PDB entry 4RIB | X-ray diffraction, 3.25 A resolution | chains A and X of the 4 polymer chains in the assembly

[Chain A]
Protein: Fanconi-associated nuclease 1
Source organism: Homo sapiens
Notes: EC 3.1.21.-, 3.1.4.1
Reference sequence: Q9Y2M0 (FAN1_HUMAN); residue numbers follow UniProt; this construct covers 364-509, 519-1017
Chain sequence (651 residues; numbered 358 to 1017; 9 numbers in that range are skipped by the numbering (no residue carries them; nothing is unmodelled there); the number before each row is that of its first residue):
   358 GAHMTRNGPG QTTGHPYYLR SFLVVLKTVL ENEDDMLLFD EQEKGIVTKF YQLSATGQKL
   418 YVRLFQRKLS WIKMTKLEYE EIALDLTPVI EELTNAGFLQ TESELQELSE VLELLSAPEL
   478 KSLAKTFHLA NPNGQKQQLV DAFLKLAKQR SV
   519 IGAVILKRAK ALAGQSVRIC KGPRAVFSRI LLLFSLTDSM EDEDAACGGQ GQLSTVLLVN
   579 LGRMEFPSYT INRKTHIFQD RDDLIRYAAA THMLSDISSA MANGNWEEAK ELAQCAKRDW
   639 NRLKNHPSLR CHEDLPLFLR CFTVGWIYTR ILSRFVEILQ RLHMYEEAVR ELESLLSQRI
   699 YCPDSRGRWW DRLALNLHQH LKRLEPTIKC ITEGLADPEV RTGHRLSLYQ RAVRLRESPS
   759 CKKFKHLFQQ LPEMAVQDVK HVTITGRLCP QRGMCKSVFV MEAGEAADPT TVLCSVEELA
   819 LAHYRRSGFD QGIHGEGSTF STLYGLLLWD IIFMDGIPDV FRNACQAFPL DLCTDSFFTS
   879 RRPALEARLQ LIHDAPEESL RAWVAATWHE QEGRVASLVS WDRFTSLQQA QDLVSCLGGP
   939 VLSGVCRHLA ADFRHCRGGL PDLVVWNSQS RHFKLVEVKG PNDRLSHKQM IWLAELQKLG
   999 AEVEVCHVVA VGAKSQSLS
Not modelled in the structure: 358-369, 788-793, 800-809, 1010-1017
Construct notes: expression tag (358-363); engineered mutation Ala487 (Val in Q9Y2M0)
Ion coordination: Ca2+: Asp960, Glu975, Val976 (shared with 1 residue of chain U)
Swiss-Prot annotation at these positions:
  - binding site (Mn(2+)): Glu834, Asp960, Glu975, Val976
  - natural variant: Cys871 (C871R: In KMIN), Gln929 (Q929P: In KMIN), Gly937 (G937D: In KMIN), Asp960 (D960N: In KMIN)
  - mutagenesis: Leu477 (L477P: Still localized to sites of DNA damage but the strength of the signal is diminished), Arg706 (R706A: Strongly reduced affinity for sites that have a 5'-terminal phosphate anchor at a flap of 1 nucleotide; when associated with A-952), Gln864 (Q864A: Loss of nuclease activity; when associated with A-960; A-975 and A-977), Arg952 (R952A: Strongly reduced affinity for sites that have a 5'-terminal phosphate anchor at a flap of 1 nucleotide; when associated with A-706), Asp960 (D960A: Loss of nuclease activity. Loss of nuclease activity; when associated with A-864; A-975 and A-977), Glu975 (E975A: Loss of nuclease activity; when associated with A-864; A-960 and A-977), Lys977 (K977A: Loss of nuclease activity; when associated with A-864; A-960 and A-975), Asp981 to Arg982 (Loss of nuclease activity)
Reported in the primary citation:
  - mutagenesis - R706A/R952A (210 nM Kd): decreased binding to 5'pT1/3'T8

[Chain X]
Molecule: 20-nt DNA strand
Sequence (20 nucleotides; each row starts with the number of its first residue; numbering starts at 0):
     0 TAGCCACGCC TAGACTCCTC

[How chain A and chain X interact]
Residue-residue contacts (9):
  Tyr374(A) - DC19(X)  hydrogen bond to the phosphate
  Arg420(A) - DC19(X)  salt bridge to the phosphate
  Arg424(A) - DC17(X)  salt bridge to the phosphate
  Arg424(A) - DT18(X)  salt bridge to the phosphate
  Lys425(A) - DC16(X)  salt bridge to the phosphate
  Lys425(A) - DC17(X)  hydrogen bond to the phosphate
  Tyr436(A) - DT18(X)  hydrogen bond to the phosphate
  Thr573(A) - DC19(X)  base contact
  Val577(A) - DC19(X)  base contact

[Summary]
The interface between chain A and chain X involves 7 residues on one side and 4 on the other; the contacts
include 3 hydrogen bonds and 4 salt bridges. Polar pairs include Tyr374(A)-DC19(X), Lys425(A)-DC17(X) and
Tyr436(A)-DT18(X). The paper reports that R706A/R952A of chain A reduce binding to 5'pT1/3'T8.
Here chain A is Fanconi-associated nuclease 1 (Homo sapiens) and chain X is a 20-nt DNA strand. Entry 4RIB
(FAN1 Nuclease bound to 5' phosphorylated p(dT) single flap DNA) was determined by X-ray diffraction (same
publication as 4RI9, 4RIA, 4RI8, 4RIC and 4RID).
